Entry 8WOD (electron microscopy, 3.67 A resolution); this record covers chains M and P of the 13 polymer chains in the assembly.

[Chain M]
Protein: Helicase HerA central domain-containing protein
Organism: Paenibacillus sp. 453mf
Chain sequence (696 residues; each row starts with the number of its first residue):
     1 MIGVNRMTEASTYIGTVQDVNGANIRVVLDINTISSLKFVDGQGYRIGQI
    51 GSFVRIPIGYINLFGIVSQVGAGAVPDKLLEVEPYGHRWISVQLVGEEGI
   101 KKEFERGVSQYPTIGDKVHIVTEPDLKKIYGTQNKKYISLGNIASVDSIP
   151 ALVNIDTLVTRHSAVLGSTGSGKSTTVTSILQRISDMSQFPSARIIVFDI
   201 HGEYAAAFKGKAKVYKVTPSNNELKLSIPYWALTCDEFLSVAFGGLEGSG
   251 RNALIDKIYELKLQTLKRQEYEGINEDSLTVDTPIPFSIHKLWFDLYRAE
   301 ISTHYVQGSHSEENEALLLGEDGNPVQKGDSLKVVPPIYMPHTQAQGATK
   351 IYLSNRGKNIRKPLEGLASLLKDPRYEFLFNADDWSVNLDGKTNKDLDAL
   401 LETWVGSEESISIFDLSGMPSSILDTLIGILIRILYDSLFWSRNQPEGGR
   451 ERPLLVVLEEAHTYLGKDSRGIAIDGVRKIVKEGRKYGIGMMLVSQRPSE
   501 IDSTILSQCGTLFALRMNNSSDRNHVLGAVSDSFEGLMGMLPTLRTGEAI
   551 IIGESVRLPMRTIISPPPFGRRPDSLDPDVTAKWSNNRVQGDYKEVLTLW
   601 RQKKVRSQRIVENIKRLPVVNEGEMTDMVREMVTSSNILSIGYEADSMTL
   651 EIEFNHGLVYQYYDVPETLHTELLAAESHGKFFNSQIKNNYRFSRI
Not modelled in the structure: 1-8, 620-635

[Chain P]
Protein: SIR2-like domain-containing protein
Organism: Paenibacillus sp. 453mf
UniProt: A0A1I6T0R8 (A0A1I6T0R8_9BACL); residues 1-381 here = UniProt positions 1-381
Chain sequence (381 residues; numbered 1 to 381; the number before each row is that of its first residue):
     1 MDHSITASYYDTTQQLSLLKHVLSEDKRPIAFIIAAGCPVSIRHNDAPLI
    51 PDVAGLTRKISDSFGGNPDSLLMKIIQNLKTTIPNPTIEDILSYIRLLQQ
   101 IPMSGKIHDVENSVINALEESICELIEEEVNVDLPGNATPYHKIAAWINS
   151 INREHQVEIFTTNYDLLMEQALEELNVPYFDGFVGSKRAFFDIRTIEENK
   201 LPSRWSKLWKLHGSINWQLDKQTQTIWRGTPSKGCSLIHPSHLKYDQSRK
   251 MPYLVMMDQLKLFLNQPSAILITCGYSYKDQHINEVLSQGLQTNPNALIY
   301 GLQYDVLENYQEAKDMALKRSNLILLAKDRAIIGKKEGEWKPDPQSSQDN
   351 DPLLFFKLGDFQHLASFLEEISQYDWSKQND
Not modelled in the structure: 1-7, 65-69, 246-250, 342-353, 374-381

[Chain M / chain P interface]
Pairs across the interface - 10 pairs, chain M then chain P:
  Ile34(M) - Lys27(P)
  Ser35(M) - Arg28(P)
  Phe39(M) - Leu18(P)  hydrophobic
  Phe39(M) - Val22(P)  hydrophobic
  Phe39(M) - Leu298(P)  hydrophobic
  Phe39(M) - Tyr300(P)
  Asp41(M) - Ser321(P)
  Asp41(M) - Gly334(P)
  Gly42(M) - Ile333(P)
  Arg46(M) - His21(P)
Also at the interface, not in a pair above, chain M (9 interface residues in all): Leu37, Gln43, Gly44

[Overview]
The interface between chain M and chain P involves 9 residues on one side and 10 on the other.
Here chain M is Helicase HerA central domain-containing protein and chain P is SIR2-like domain-containing
protein, both from Paenibacillus sp. 453mf. Entry 8WOD (Cryo-EM structure of SIR2/HerA complex) was determined
by electron microscopy.
